Entry 3C91 (electron microscopy, 6.80 A resolution (low resolution: residue-level contacts below are approximate; hydrogen-bond / salt-bridge calls are withheld)); this record covers chains E and L of the 28 polymer chains in the assembly.

# Chain E
Name: Proteasome subunit alpha
From: Thermoplasma acidophilum
Notes: EC 3.4.25.1
UniProt: P25156 (PSMA_THEAC); residue numbers follow UniProt; this construct covers 1-233
Amino-acid sequence (233 residues; each row starts with the number of its first residue):
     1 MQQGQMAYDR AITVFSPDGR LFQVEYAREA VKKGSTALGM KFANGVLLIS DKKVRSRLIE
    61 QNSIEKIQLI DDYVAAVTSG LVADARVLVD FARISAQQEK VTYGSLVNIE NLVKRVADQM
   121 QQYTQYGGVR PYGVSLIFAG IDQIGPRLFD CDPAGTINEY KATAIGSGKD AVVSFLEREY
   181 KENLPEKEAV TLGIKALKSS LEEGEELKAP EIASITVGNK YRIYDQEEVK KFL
Unresolved in the structure: 1-6
Curated features (UniProtKB/Swiss-Prot):
  - mutagenesis: M1 to I12 (Markedly increases peptidolytic activity. Designated open-gate mutant), K66 (K66A: Prevents PAN to associate with the proteasome and stimulate gate opening), L81 (L81A/E/G: Prevents PAN to stimulate gate opening), V82 (V82A: No effect on PAN's ability to stimulate gate opening; V82D/G: Prevents PAN to stimulate gate opening)
From the paper describing this entry:
  - mutagenesis - L81A, V82G: abolished catalytic activity on PAN
  - mutagenesis - L81A: abolished catalytic activity on its C-terminal peptides
  - mutagenesis - L81A: abolished catalytic activity on PA26
  - mutagenesis - V82A: unchanged catalytic activity
  - mutagenesis - V82D: abolished catalytic activity
  - mutagenesis - V82G: unchanged catalytic activity on PA26
  - mutagenesis - V82G: abolished binding to PAN
  - mutagenesis - V82G: unchanged binding to PA26

# Chain L
Name: Proteasome subunit beta
From: Thermoplasma acidophilum
Notes: EC 3.4.25.1
UniProt: P28061 (PSMB_THEAC); residues 1-203 here correspond to UniProt positions 9-211 (UniProt number = residue number + 8)
Amino-acid sequence (203 residues; numbered 1 to 203; the number before each row is that of its first residue):
     1 TTTVGITLKD AVIMATERRV TMENFIMHKN GKKLFQIDTY TGMTIAGLVG DAQVLVRYMK
    61 AELELYRLQR RVNMPIEAVA TLLSNMLNQV KYMPYMVQLL VGGIDTAPHV FSIDAAGGSV
   121 EDIYASTGSG SPFVYGVLES QYSEKMTVDE GVDLVIRAIS AAKQRDSASG GMIDVAVITR
   181 KDGYVQLPTD QIESRIRKLG LIL
Curated features (UniProtKB/Swiss-Prot):
  - active site: T1 (Nucleophile)
From the paper describing this entry:
  - catalytic residues: T1

# How chain E and chain L interact
Residue-residue contacts - 16 pairs, chain E then chain L:
  I70(E) - L68(L)
  D71(E) - E64(L)
  D71(E) - L68(L)
  D72(E) - E64(L)
  D72(E) - R67(L)
  D90(E) - Q69(L)
  R93(E) - L65(L)
  R93(E) - L68(L)
  R93(E) - Q69(L)
  I94(E) - L65(L)
  Q97(E) - A61(L)
  Q97(E) - E64(L)
  Q97(E) - L65(L)
  K100(E) - E64(L)
  V101(E) - R57(L)
  V101(E) - Y58(L)
Interface residues without a listed pair, chain E (14 interface residues in all): N62, L69, T102, G104, I223
Interface residues without a listed pair, chain L (10 interface residues in all): E62, R71

# Summary
14 residues of chain E face 10 of chain L across their interface. UniProt lists 15 mutagenesis sites on chain
E; active-site residue T1(L) on chain L. From the paper: the catalytic residue T1(L); L81A and V82G of chain E
abolish catalytic activity on PAN; 4 substitutions were tested in all.
Here chain E is Proteasome subunit alpha and chain L is Proteasome subunit beta, both from Thermoplasma
acidophilum. Entry 3C91 (Thermoplasma acidophilum 20S proteasome with an open gate) was determined by electron
microscopy together with 3C92 from the same study.
